7XV8 - chains B and D of the 4 polymer chains in the assembly; structure by X-ray diffraction, 3.20 A resolution.

# Chain B
Molecule: Nuclear receptor subfamily 2 group C member 2
Organism: Homo sapiens
Reference sequence: P49116 (NR2C2_HUMAN); residues 113-189 here = UniProt positions 113-189
Amino-acid sequence (77 residues; numbered 113 to 189; the number before each row is that of its first residue):
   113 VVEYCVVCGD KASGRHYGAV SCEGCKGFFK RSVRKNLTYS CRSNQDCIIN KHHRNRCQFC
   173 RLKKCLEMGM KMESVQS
Unresolved in the structure: 113
Ion coordination: Zn2+ site 1: Cys-117, Cys-120, Cys-134, Cys-137; Zn2+ site 2: Cys-159, Cys-169, Cys-172

# Chain D
Molecule: 18-nt DNA strand
Sequence (18 nucleotides; each row starts with the number of its first residue):
  4001 CTGACCTTTG ACCTCTGC

# Chain B / chain D interface
Contacting residue pairs (11; chain B residue first):
  Glu-135(B) with DA4004(D), base contact; DC4005(D), base contact
  Gly-136(B) with DG4003(D), phosphate contact
  Phe-140(B) with DT4002(D), phosphate contact
  Arg-143(B) with DT4002(D), salt bridge to the phosphate; DG4003(D), hydrogen bond to the base
  Asn-167(B) with DT4002(D), hydrogen bond to the phosphate; DG4003(D), phosphate contact
  Gln-170(B) with DC4001(D), hydrogen bond to the phosphate; DT4002(D), hydrogen bond to the phosphate
  Arg-173(B) with DG4003(D), salt bridge to the phosphate

# Summary
Chain B and chain D form an interface of 7 and 5 residues respectively; the contacts include 4 hydrogen bonds
and 2 salt bridges. Polar contacts include Arg-143(B)/DG4003(D), Asn-167(B)/DT4002(D) and
Gln-170(B)/DC4001(D). Cys-117(B), Cys-120(B), Cys-134(B) and Cys-137(B) coordinate Zn2+ site 1.
Chain B is Nuclear receptor subfamily 2 group C member 2 (Homo sapiens) and chain D is an 18-nt DNA strand;
the structure, Crystal structure of the Human TR4 DNA-Binding Domain Homodimer Bound to DR1 Response Element,
was determined by X-ray diffraction (same publication as 7XV6, 7XV9 and 7XVA).
